Entry 2VBA (X-ray diffraction, 1.36 A resolution); this record covers chains A and B.

# Chain A (and B)
Name: 3-oxoacyl-[acyl-carrier-protein] synthase 1
From: Escherichia coli
Notes: EC 2.3.1.41; chain B of this document is another copy of the same molecule, construct and numbering; everything in this record applies to it too
UniProtKB: P0A953 (FABB_ECOLI); numbering as in UniProt (aligned over 1-406)
Sequence (406 residues; each row starts with the number of its first residue):
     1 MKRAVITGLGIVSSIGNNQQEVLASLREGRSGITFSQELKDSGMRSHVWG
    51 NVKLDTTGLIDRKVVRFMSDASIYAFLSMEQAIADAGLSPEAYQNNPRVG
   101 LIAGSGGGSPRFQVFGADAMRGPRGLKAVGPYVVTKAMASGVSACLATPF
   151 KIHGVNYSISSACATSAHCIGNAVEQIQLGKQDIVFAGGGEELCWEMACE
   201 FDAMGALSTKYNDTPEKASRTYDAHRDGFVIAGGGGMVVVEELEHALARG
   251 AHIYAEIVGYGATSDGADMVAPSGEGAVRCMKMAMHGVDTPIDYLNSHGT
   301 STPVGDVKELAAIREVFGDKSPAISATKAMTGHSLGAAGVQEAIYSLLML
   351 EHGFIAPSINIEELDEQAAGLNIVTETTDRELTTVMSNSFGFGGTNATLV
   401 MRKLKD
Disordered / not traced: 405-406
Ligand contacts: 2-phenylamino-4-methyl-5-acetyl thiazole (P4T): Gly106, Ala162, Cys163, Phe201, Met204, Ala206, Phe229, Thr300, Thr302, His333, Leu335, Phe392
UniProt features mapped onto this chain:
  - active site (For beta-ketoacyl synthase activity): Cys163, His298, His333
  - natural variant: Ala4 (A4T: In strain: MA-1 / fabB3), Ser140 (S140F: In strain: K1060 / fabB5), Gly299 (G299S: In strain: MA-1 / fabB3), Ala329 (A329V: In strain: M5 / fabB15)
From the paper describing this entry:
  - binding site for 2-phenylamino-4-methyl-5-acetyl thiazole: Gly106, Val134, Met138, Ala162, Cys163, Phe201, Met204, Ala206, Phe229, Thr300, Thr302, Leu335, Phe392
  - catalytic residues: Cys163 (citing earlier work)

# Interface between chain A and chain B
Pairs across the interface (148):
  Ser42(A) with Met120(B)
  Gly43(A) with Met120(B)
  Met44(A) with Met120(B)
  Arg45(A) with Leu126(B)
  Phe67(A) with Met269(B), hydrophobic
  Pro97(A) with Arg279(B)
  Gly106(A) with Met138(B); Ala139(B), hydrogen bond (backbone-backbone)
  Pro110(A) with Gln113(B)
  Gln113(A) with Ser109(B); Pro110(B); Gln113(B); Val114(B)
  Val114(A) with Gln113(B); Ala117(B), hydrophobic; Arg121(B)
  Ala117(A) with Val114(B), hydrophobic; Trp195(B), hydrophobic
  Asp118(A) with Arg121(B), salt bridge
  Met120(A) with Ser42(B); Gly43(B); Met44(B); Cys199(B), hydrophobic
  Arg121(A) with Val114(B); Asp118(B), salt bridge; Trp195(B)
  Leu126(A) with Arg45(B); Cys199(B); Asp202(B); Ala203(B)
  Val129(A) with Ala203(B), hydrophobic
  Gly130(A) with Ala203(B)
  Pro131(A) with Ala203(B); Met204(B)
  Val133(A) with Glu200(B)
  Val134(A) with Glu200(B); Phe201(B), hydrophobic; Met204(B), hydrophobic; Phe392(B), hydrophobic
  Thr135(A) with Met269(B)
  Ala137(A) with Glu200(B)
  Met138(A) with Gly106(B)
  Ala139(A) with Ser105(B); Gly106(B), hydrogen bond (backbone-backbone); Ala139(B), hydrophobic; Ser160(B), hydrogen bond (backbone-side chain)
  Ser140(A) with Ser160(B), hydrogen bond (backbone-side chain); Ser161(B); Ala162(B)
  Ala144(A) with Met269(B); Gly393(B)
  Cys145(A) with Met269(B), hydrophobic
  Ala147(A) with Ser264(B); Gly266(B)
  Thr148(A) with Gly266(B); Ala267(B); Asp268(B); Met269(B)
  Lys151(A) with Gly266(B)
  Ile152(A) with Ser264(B), hydrogen bond (backbone-side chain); Asp265(B); Gly266(B), hydrogen bond (backbone-backbone)
  His153(A) with Thr263(B); Ser264(B), hydrogen bond (backbone-backbone); Asp265(B), hydrogen bond (side chain-backbone); Glu275(B), salt bridge; Arg279(B), hydrogen bond (backbone-side chain)
  Gly154(A) with Thr263(B); Ser264(B), hydrogen bond (backbone-backbone)
  Asn156(A) with Ser264(B), hydrogen bond; Gly393(B), hydrogen bond (side chain-backbone); Gly394(B); Thr395(B), hydrogen bond (backbone-side chain)
  Tyr157(A) with Ile159(B), hydrophobic; Ser160(B); Ser161(B); His168(B); Asn172(B), hydrogen bond
  Ser158(A) with Ser158(B); Ile159(B); Ser160(B), hydrogen bond (backbone-backbone)
  Ile159(A) with Tyr157(B), hydrophobic; Ser158(B)
  Ser160(A) with Ala139(B), hydrogen bond (side chain-backbone); Ser140(B), hydrogen bond (side chain-backbone); Tyr157(B); Ser158(B), hydrogen bond (backbone-backbone)
  Ser161(A) with Ser140(B); Tyr157(B)
  Ala162(A) with Ser140(B)
  His168(A) with Tyr157(B)
  Asn172(A) with Tyr157(B), hydrogen bond; Asn172(B)
  Glu175(A) with Gln176(B), hydrogen bond; Leu179(B); Lys181(B), salt bridge
  Gln176(A) with Glu175(B), hydrogen bond
  Leu179(A) with Glu175(B); Leu179(B), hydrophobic
  Lys181(A) with Glu175(B), salt bridge; Tyr260(B)
  Trp195(A) with Ala117(B), hydrophobic; Arg121(B)
  Glu196(A) with Gln113(B), hydrogen bond (backbone-side chain)
  Cys199(A) with Met120(B), hydrophobic; Leu126(B)
  Glu200(A) with Gln113(B), hydrogen bond; Val133(B); Val134(B); Ala137(B)
  Phe201(A) with Val134(B), hydrophobic
  Asp202(A) with Leu126(B)
  Ala203(A) with Leu126(B); Val129(B), hydrophobic; Gly130(B); Pro131(B)
  Met204(A) with Pro131(B); Val134(B), hydrophobic
  Tyr260(A) with Lys181(B)
  Thr263(A) with His153(B); Gly154(B)
  Ser264(A) with Ala147(B); Ile152(B), hydrogen bond (side chain-backbone); His153(B), hydrogen bond (backbone-backbone); Gly154(B), hydrogen bond (backbone-backbone); Asn156(B), hydrogen bond
  Asp265(A) with Ile152(B); His153(B), hydrogen bond (backbone-side chain)
  Gly266(A) with Ala147(B); Thr148(B); Lys151(B); Ile152(B), hydrogen bond (backbone-backbone)
  Ala267(A) with Thr148(B)
  Met269(A) with Phe67(B), hydrophobic; Thr135(B); Ala144(B); Cys145(B), hydrophobic; Thr148(B)
  Val270(A) with Phe67(B), hydrophobic
  Glu275(A) with His153(B)
  Arg279(A) with His153(B), hydrogen bond (side chain-backbone)
  Phe392(A) with Val134(B), hydrophobic; Thr135(B); Met138(B), hydrophobic
  Gly393(A) with Ala144(B); Asn156(B), hydrogen bond (backbone-side chain)
  Gly394(A) with Asn156(B), hydrogen bond (backbone-side chain)
  Thr395(A) with Asn156(B), hydrogen bond (side chain-backbone)
Other interface residues (no listed pair), chain A (76 interface residues in all): Ser105, Gly107, Gly116, Val155, Gln178, Met197, Ala262, Asp268
Other interface residues (no listed pair), chain B (74 interface residues in all): Gly107, Gly116, Val155, Gln178, Ala262, Val270

# In short
The interface between chain A and chain B involves 76 residues on one side and 74 on the other; the contacts
include 33 hydrogen bonds and 5 salt bridges. Polar pairs include Asp118(A)-Arg121(B), His153(A)-Glu275(B) and
Glu175(A)-Lys181(B). The paper reports the catalytic residue Cys163(A); a binding site for
2-phenylamino-4-methyl-5-acetyl thiazole at Gly106(A), Val134(A) and Met138(A) among others.
Chain A and chain B are both 3-oxoacyl-[acyl-carrier-protein] synthase 1 (Escherichia coli); the structure,
beta-ketoacyl-ACP synthase I (KAS) from E. coli with bound amino- thiazole inhibitor, was determined by X-ray
diffraction, deposited together with 2VB7, 2VB8 and 2VB9.
